4WG1 - chain A; structure by X-ray diffraction, 1.70 A resolution.

# Chain A
Molecule: Lysozyme C
From: Gallus gallus
Notes: EC 3.2.1.17
Reference sequence: P00698 (LYSC_CHICK); residues -17 to 129 here correspond to UniProt positions 1-147 (UniProt number = residue number + 18)
Amino-acid sequence (147 residues; each row starts with the number of its first residue; numbers below 1 keep their minus sign (Met-17 is residue -17)):
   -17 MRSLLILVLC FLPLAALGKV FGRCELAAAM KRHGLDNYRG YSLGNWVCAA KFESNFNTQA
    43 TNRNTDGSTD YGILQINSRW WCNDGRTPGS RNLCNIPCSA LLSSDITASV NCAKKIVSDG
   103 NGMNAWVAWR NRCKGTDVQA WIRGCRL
Unresolved in the structure: -17 to 0
UniProt features mapped onto this chain:
  - active site: Glu35, Asp52
  - binding site (substrate): Asp101
Disulfide bonds: Cys6-Cys127, Cys30-Cys115, Cys64-Cys80, Cys76-Cys94

# Summary
From UniProt: active-site residues Glu35 and Asp52 and substrate-binding residue Asp101.
Chain A is Lysozyme C (Gallus gallus); the structure, Room temperature crystal structure of lysozyme, was
determined by X-ray diffraction (same publication as 4WG7, 4WL6 and 4WL7).
